Entry 5W9L (electron microscopy, 4.80 A resolution (low resolution: residue-level contacts below are approximate; hydrogen-bond / salt-bridge calls are withheld)); this record covers chains D and C of the 10 polymer chains in the assembly.

# Chain D (and C)
Name: Spike glycoprotein
From: Middle East respiratory syndrome-related coronavirus
Notes: chain C of this document is another copy of the same molecule, construct and numbering; everything in this record applies to it too
UniProtKB: W5ZZF5 (W5ZZF5_9BETC); numbering as in UniProt (aligned over 1-1291)
Sequence (1329 residues; row label = number of the first residue in the row):
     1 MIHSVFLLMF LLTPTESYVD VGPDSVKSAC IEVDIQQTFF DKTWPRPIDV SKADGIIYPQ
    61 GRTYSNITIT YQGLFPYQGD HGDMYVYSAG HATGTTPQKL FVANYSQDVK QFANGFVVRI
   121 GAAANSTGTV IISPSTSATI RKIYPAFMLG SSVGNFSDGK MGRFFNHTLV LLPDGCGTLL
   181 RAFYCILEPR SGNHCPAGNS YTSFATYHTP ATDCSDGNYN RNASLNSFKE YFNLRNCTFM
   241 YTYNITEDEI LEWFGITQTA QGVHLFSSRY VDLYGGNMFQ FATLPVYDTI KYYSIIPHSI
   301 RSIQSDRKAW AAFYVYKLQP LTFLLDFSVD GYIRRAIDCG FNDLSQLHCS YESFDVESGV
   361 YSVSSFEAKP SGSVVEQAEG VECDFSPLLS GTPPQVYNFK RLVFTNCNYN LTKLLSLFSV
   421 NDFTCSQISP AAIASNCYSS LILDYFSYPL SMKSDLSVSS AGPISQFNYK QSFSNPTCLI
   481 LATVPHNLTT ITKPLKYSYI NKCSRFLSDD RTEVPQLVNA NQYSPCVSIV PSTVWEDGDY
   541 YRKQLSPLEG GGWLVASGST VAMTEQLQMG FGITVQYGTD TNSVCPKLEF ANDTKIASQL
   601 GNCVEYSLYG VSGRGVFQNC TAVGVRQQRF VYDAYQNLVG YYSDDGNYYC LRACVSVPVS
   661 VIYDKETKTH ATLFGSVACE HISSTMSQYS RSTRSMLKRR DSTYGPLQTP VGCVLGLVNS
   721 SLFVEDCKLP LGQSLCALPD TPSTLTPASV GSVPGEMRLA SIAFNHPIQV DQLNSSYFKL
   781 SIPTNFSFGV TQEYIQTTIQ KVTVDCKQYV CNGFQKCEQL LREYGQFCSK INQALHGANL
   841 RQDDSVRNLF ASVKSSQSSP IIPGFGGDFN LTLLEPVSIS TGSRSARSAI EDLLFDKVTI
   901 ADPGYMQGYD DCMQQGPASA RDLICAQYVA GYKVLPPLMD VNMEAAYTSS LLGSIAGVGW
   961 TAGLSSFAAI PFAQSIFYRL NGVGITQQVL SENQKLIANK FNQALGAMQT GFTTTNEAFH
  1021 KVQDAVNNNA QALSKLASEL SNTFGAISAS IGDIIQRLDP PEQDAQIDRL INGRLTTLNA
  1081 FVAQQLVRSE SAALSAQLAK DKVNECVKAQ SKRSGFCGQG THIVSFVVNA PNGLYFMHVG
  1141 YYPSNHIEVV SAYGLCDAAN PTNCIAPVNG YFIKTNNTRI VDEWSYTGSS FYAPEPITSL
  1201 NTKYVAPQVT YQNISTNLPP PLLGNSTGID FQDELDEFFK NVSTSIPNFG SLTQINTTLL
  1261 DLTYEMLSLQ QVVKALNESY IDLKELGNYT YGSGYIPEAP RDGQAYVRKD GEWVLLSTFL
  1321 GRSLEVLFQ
Unresolved in the structure: 1-752, 878-885, 1224-1329 (chain C: 1-17, 744-1329)
Sequence notes: conflict F506 (Leu in W5ZZF5), A748 (Arg in W5ZZF5), G751 (Arg in W5ZZF5); engineered mutation P1060 (Val in W5ZZF5), P1061 (Leu in W5ZZF5); expression tag (1292-1329)
Cystine bridges: C806-C828, C811-C817, C912-C925, C1106-C1117, C1156-C1164
What the authors report for this chain:
  - mutagenesis - V1060P/L1061P (>50-fold): increased expression

# Interface between chain D and chain C
Contacting residue pairs (51):
  P754(D) - T667(C)
  P754(D) - T669(C)
  P754(D) - R700(C)
  P754(D) - D740(C)
  G755(D) - R700(C)
  G755(D) - D740(C)
  E756(D) - R700(C)
  E756(D) - Y704(C)
  E756(D) - G716(C)
  E756(D) - V718(C)
  E756(D) - D740(C)
  M757(D) - T669(C)
  M757(D) - G716(C)
  M757(D) - L717(C)
  M757(D) - V718(C)
  M757(D) - L738(C)
  M757(D) - P739(C)
  M757(D) - D740(C)
  R758(D) - L717(C)
  R758(D) - V718(C)
  R758(D) - S720(C)
  R758(D) - C736(C)
  R758(D) - L738(C)
  R758(D) - P739(C)
  R758(D) - D740(C)
  R758(D) - T741(C)
  L759(D) - T709(C)
  L759(D) - L717(C)
  L759(D) - V718(C)
  L759(D) - S720(C)
  L759(D) - S721(C)
  L759(D) - C736(C)
  A760(D) - S720(C)
  A760(D) - L722(C)
  A760(D) - V724(C)
  A760(D) - S734(C)
  A760(D) - L735(C)
  A760(D) - C736(C)
  S761(D) - L722(C)
  S761(D) - F723(C)
  S761(D) - V724(C)
  S761(D) - S734(C)
  I762(D) - F723(C)
  I762(D) - V724(C)
  I762(D) - Q733(C)
  I762(D) - S734(C)
  I762(D) - L735(C)
  I762(D) - C736(C)
  A763(D) - F723(C)
  A763(D) - V724(C)
  A763(D) - E725(C)
Interface residues without a listed pair, chain D (11 interface residues in all): V753
Interface residues without a listed pair, chain C (28 interface residues in all): A671, L707, V714, N719, A737, P742

# Overview
The interface between chain D and chain C involves 11 residues on one side and 28 on the other. From the
paper: V1060P/L1061P of chain D increase expression.
Chain D and chain C are both Spike glycoprotein (Middle East respiratory syndrome-related coronavirus); the
structure, MERS S ectodomain trimer in complex with variable domain of neutralizing antibody G4, was
determined by electron microscopy, deposited together with 5VZR, 5W9H, 5W9I, 5W9J, 5W9K, 5W9M and 3 further
entries.
